6YMH - chains AAA and BBB; structure by X-ray diffraction, 2.42 A resolution.

# Chain AAA (and BBB)
Name: Pyridoxine/pyridoxamine 5'-phosphate oxidase
Organism: Escherichia coli (strain K12)
Notes: EC 1.4.3.5; chain BBB of this document is another copy of the same molecule, construct and numbering; everything in this record applies to it too
UniProt: P0AFI7 (PDXH_ECOLI); numbering as in UniProt (aligned over 1-218)
Amino-acid sequence (218 residues; each row starts with the number of its first residue):
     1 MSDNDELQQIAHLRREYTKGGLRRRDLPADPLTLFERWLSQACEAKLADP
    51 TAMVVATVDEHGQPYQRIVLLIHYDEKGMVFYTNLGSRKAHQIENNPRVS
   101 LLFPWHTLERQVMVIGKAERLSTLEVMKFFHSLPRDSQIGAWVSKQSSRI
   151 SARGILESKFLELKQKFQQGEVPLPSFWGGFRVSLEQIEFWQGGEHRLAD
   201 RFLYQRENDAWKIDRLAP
Not modelled in the structure: 1-16, 127-175 (chain BBB: 1-13, 167-169)
Construct notes: engineered mutation Ile72 (Lys in P0AFI7), Phe129 (Tyr in P0AFI7), Leu133 (Arg in P0AFI7), Ala199 (His in P0AFI7)
Residues lining bound ligands:
  - FMN (flavin mononucleotide), molecule 1: Asp49, Arg67, Ile68, Val69, Leu70, Tyr82, Thr83, Asn84, Ser87, Arg88, Lys89, Trp178
  - FMN, molecule 2: His106, Gln111, Trp191, Arg197, Arg201, Pro218
UniProt features mapped onto this chain:
  - binding site (substrate): Arg14 to Tyr17, Ser137
  - binding site (FMN): Tyr82, Thr83, Arg88, Lys89, Gln111, Gln146, Ser147, Trp191, Arg201
  - mutagenesis: Arg14 (R14E: Reduces affinity for substrate about 7-fold, but has no effect on catalytic activity; R14M: Reduces affinity for substrate about 9-fold, but has no effect on catalytic activity), Tyr17 (Y17F: Reduces affinity for substrate 3-fold, but has about 5-fold increase in catalytic activity), Asp49 (D49A: Reduces affinity for substrate 3-fold and catalytic activity 2-fold), Arg197 (R197E: Reduces affinity for substrate 8000-fold and catalytic activity 16-fold; R197M: Reduces affinity for substrate 300-fold and catalytic activity about 4-fold)
From the paper describing this entry:
  - binding site for pyridoxal phosphate: Arg23, Arg24, Arg215
  - conformationally variable residues (helix shift, order/disorder transition, side-chain flip): Arg23, Met127 to Pro175, Gln192 to Asp200
  - contacts within the chain: Thr18-Arg197 (backbone contact), Lys19-Arg197 (backbone contact), Gly20-Arg197 (backbone contact)
  - mutagenesis - K72I/Y129F/R133L/H199A: decreased binding to PNP (citing earlier work)
  - mutagenesis - N84A/K145A/F177A, N84W/K145A/F177A, K145A/F177A: unchanged binding to PLP

# Interface between chain AAA and chain BBB
Residue-residue contacts (88; chain AAA residue first):
  Arg23(AAA) with Arg153(BBB)
  Ala48(AAA) with His106(BBB), hydrogen bond (backbone-side chain); Thr107(BBB)
  Asp49(AAA) with His106(BBB)
  Val54(AAA) with Gln66(BBB), hydrogen bond (backbone-side chain)
  Ala56(AAA) with Pro64(BBB); Gln66(BBB)
  Val58(AAA) with Val58(BBB), hydrophobic; Pro64(BBB)
  His61(AAA) with Arg98(BBB), hydrogen bond (backbone-side chain)
  Gly62(AAA) with Val58(BBB); Asn96(BBB), hydrogen bond (backbone-side chain); Arg98(BBB)
  Gln63(AAA) with Arg98(BBB); Val99(BBB), hydrogen bond (side chain-backbone); Ile115(BBB)
  Pro64(AAA) with Ala56(BBB); Val58(BBB); Arg98(BBB); Val99(BBB); Ser100(BBB)
  Tyr65(AAA) with Ile115(BBB), hydrophobic; Gln187(BBB)
  Gln66(AAA) with Val54(BBB), hydrogen bond (side chain-backbone); Ala56(BBB); Gln66(BBB), hydrogen bond; Ser100(BBB), hydrogen bond; Leu101(BBB), hydrogen bond (side chain-backbone); Leu102(BBB), hydrogen bond (side chain-backbone); Met113(BBB)
  Arg67(AAA) with Leu102(BBB)
  Ile68(AAA) with His106(BBB); Gln111(BBB)
  Arg88(AAA) with Glu189(BBB), salt bridge; Arg201(BBB)
  Asn96(AAA) with Gly62(BBB), hydrogen bond (side chain-backbone)
  Arg98(AAA) with His61(BBB), hydrogen bond (side chain-backbone); Gly62(BBB); Gln63(BBB); Pro64(BBB)
  Val99(AAA) with Gln63(BBB); Pro64(BBB), hydrophobic
  Ser100(AAA) with Pro64(BBB); Gln66(BBB), hydrogen bond
  Leu101(AAA) with Gln66(BBB)
  Leu102(AAA) with Gln66(BBB); Arg67(BBB)
  His106(AAA) with Ala48(BBB), hydrogen bond (side chain-backbone); Asp49(BBB); Ile68(BBB)
  Thr107(AAA) with Ala48(BBB)
  Gln111(AAA) with Arg67(BBB); Ile68(BBB), hydrogen bond (side chain-backbone)
  Met113(AAA) with Gln66(BBB)
  Ile115(AAA) with Gln63(BBB); Pro64(BBB); Tyr65(BBB), hydrophobic
  Gly116(AAA) with Gln63(BBB)
  Gln187(AAA) with Tyr65(BBB), hydrogen bond
  Glu189(AAA) with Arg88(BBB), salt bridge
  Gly194(AAA) with Arg153(BBB)
  Glu195(AAA) with Arg153(BBB); Glu157(BBB)
  His196(AAA) with Glu157(BBB), salt bridge; Phe160(BBB)
  Leu198(AAA) with Arg153(BBB), hydrogen bond (backbone-side chain); Phe160(BBB), hydrophobic
  Asp200(AAA) with Arg153(BBB), salt bridge
  Arg201(AAA) with Arg88(BBB); Ser147(BBB)
  Gln205(AAA) with Arg149(BBB)
  Asp214(AAA) with Arg149(BBB), salt bridge
  Arg215(AAA) with Arg149(BBB); Ile150(BBB), hydrogen bond (backbone-backbone); Ala152(BBB); Arg153(BBB)
  Leu216(AAA) with Ser147(BBB); Ser148(BBB); Arg149(BBB)
  Ala217(AAA) with Ser144(BBB); Lys145(BBB); Gln146(BBB); Ser147(BBB), hydrogen bond (backbone-backbone); Ser148(BBB), hydrogen bond (backbone-backbone); Ile150(BBB), hydrophobic
  Pro218(AAA) with Ser144(BBB), hydrogen bond (backbone-side chain); Gln146(BBB), hydrogen bond (backbone-side chain); Leu156(BBB)
Interface residues without a listed pair, chain AAA (46 interface residues in all): Ala52, Val55, Thr57, Pro104, Leu203
Interface residues without a listed pair, chain BBB (48 interface residues in all): Ala52, Val55, Pro104, Glu109, Gly116, Val143, Leu203, Leu216

# Overview
Chain AAA and chain BBB form an interface of 46 and 48 residues respectively; the contacts include 22 hydrogen
bonds and 5 salt bridges. Polar pairs include Arg88(AAA)-Glu189(BBB), His196(AAA)-Glu157(BBB) and
Asp200(AAA)-Arg153(BBB). From the paper: a binding site for pyridoxal phosphate at Arg23(AAA), Arg24(AAA) and
Arg215(AAA); K72I/Y129F/R133L/H199A of chain AAA reduce binding to PNP; 4 substitutions were tested in all.
Both chains are Pyridoxine/pyridoxamine 5'-phosphate oxidase (Escherichia coli (strain K12)). Entry 6YMH
(X-ray structure of the K72I, Y129F, R133L, H199A quadruple mutant of PNP-oxidase from E. coli in ...) was
determined by X-ray diffraction, deposited together with 6YLZ.
